PDB entry 7LT6 | X-ray diffraction, 1.80 A resolution | chains A and B of the 3 polymer chains in the assembly

Chain A (and B):
Molecule: Folliculin-interacting protein 2, Gamma-aminobutyric acid receptor-associated protein
Organism: Homo sapiens
Notes: chain B of this document is another copy of the same molecule, construct and numbering; everything in this record applies to it too
Reference sequence: chimeric construct of Q9P278, O95166: residues -20 to -2 from Q9P278 (FNIP2_HUMAN) positions 558-576 (UniProt number = residue number + 578); residues 1-117 from O95166 positions 1-117 (same numbers)
Sequence (139 residues; numbered -21 to 117; the number before each row is that of its first residue; numbers below 1 keep their minus sign (Gly-21 is residue -21)):
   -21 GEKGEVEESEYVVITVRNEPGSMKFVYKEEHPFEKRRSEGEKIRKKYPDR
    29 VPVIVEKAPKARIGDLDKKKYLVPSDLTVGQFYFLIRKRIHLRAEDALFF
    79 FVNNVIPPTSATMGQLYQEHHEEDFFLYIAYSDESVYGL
Disordered / not traced: 0 (chain B: -21, -18 to -17, -4 to -1)
Construct notes: expression tag (-21); linker (-1 to 0)
Curated features (UniProtKB/Swiss-Prot):
  - region: Met1 to Arg22 (Interaction with beta-tubulin), Ala36 to Ile68 (Interaction with GABRG2), Lys48 to Leu50 (Interaction with LIR (LC3 nteracting Region) motif of ATG3)
  - site: Glu17 (Interaction with LIR (LC3 nteracting Region) motif of ATG3), Arg28 (Interaction with LIR (LC3 nteracting Region) motif of ATG3), Gly116, Leu117 (Cleavage)
  - lipidation: Gly116 (Phosphatidylethanolamine amidated glycine)

Chain A / chain B interface:
Residue-residue contacts (52; chain A residue first):
  Tyr5(A) with Glu-15(B), hydrogen bond
  His9(A) with Glu-15(B), salt bridge
  Lys13(A) with Val-16(B)
  Ser16(A) with Val-16(B)
  Glu17(A) with Val-16(B), hydrogen bond (side chain-backbone); Glu-15(B), hydrogen bond (side chain-backbone); Tyr-11(B), hydrogen bond
  Ile21(A) with Glu-20(B); Tyr-11(B)
  Lys24(A) with Glu-20(B), salt bridge
  Tyr25(A) with Glu-20(B), hydrogen bond
  Arg28(A) with Val-9(B); Ile-8(B), hydrogen bond (side chain-backbone); Thr-7(B), hydrogen bond
  Pro30(A) with Tyr-11(B), hydrophobic
  Lys46(A) with Glu-12(B), hydrogen bond (side chain-backbone); Val-10(B)
  Lys48(A) with Glu-15(B), salt bridge; Ser-13(B), hydrogen bond; Tyr-11(B); Val-10(B), hydrogen bond (backbone-backbone)
  Tyr49(A) with Tyr-11(B); Val-10(B)
  Leu50(A) with Tyr-11(B), hydrophobic; Val-10(B), hydrogen bond (backbone-backbone); Val-9(B); Ile-8(B), hydrogen bond (backbone-backbone)
  Val51(A) with Ile-8(B), hydrophobic
  Pro52(A) with Ile-8(B); Val-6(B), hydrophobic
  Asp54(A) with Val-6(B)
  Leu55(A) with Ile-8(B), hydrophobic; Val114(B), hydrophobic
  Thr56(A) with Ile84(B)
  Gln59(A) with Ile84(B); Glu112(B), hydrogen bond (side chain-backbone); Ser113(B); Val114(B)
  Phe60(A) with Ile-8(B), hydrophobic
  Phe62(A) with Glu73(B); Ala75(B), hydrophobic; Glu112(B)
  Leu63(A) with Ile-8(B), hydrophobic; Val114(B), hydrophobic; Tyr115(B)
  Arg67(A) with Leu117(B), hydrogen bond (side chain-backbone)
  Arg71(A) with Glu73(B)
  Ala72(A) with Ala72(B), hydrophobic; Glu73(B), hydrogen bond (backbone-side chain)
  Ser88(A) with Ile84(B); Pro85(B); Pro86(B)
Interface residues without a listed pair, chain A (31 interface residues in all): Lys20, Gly58, Glu73, Phe104
Interface residues without a listed pair, chain B (23 interface residues in all): Phe77

In short:
31 residues of chain A face 23 of chain B across their interface, with 15 hydrogen bonds and 3 salt bridges.
Polar contacts include His9(A)-Glu-15(B), Lys24(A)-Glu-20(B) and Lys48(A)-Glu-15(B).
Both chains are Folliculin-interacting protein 2, Gamma-aminobutyric acid receptor-associated protein (Homo
sapiens). Entry 7LT6 (Structure of Partial Beta-Hairpin LIR from FNIP2 Bound to GABARAP) was determined by
X-ray diffraction (same publication as 7LSW).
